Entry 2EW5 (X-ray diffraction, 2.20 A resolution); this record covers chain A.

== Chain A ==
Protein: peptide deformylase
Source organism: Helicobacter pylori
Notes: EC 3.5.1.88
UniProt: Q672W7 (Q672W7_HELPY); residue numbers follow UniProt; this construct covers 2-174
Chain sequence (181 residues; each row starts with the number of its first residue):
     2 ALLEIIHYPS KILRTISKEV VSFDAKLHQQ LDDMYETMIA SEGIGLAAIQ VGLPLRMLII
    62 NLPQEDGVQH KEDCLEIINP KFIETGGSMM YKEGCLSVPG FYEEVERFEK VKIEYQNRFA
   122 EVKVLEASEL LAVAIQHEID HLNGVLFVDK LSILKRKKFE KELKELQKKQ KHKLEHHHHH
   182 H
Disordered / not traced: 168-182
Construct notes: expression tag (175-182)
Ion coordination: Co2+: Cys96, His138, His142
Small-molecule neighbours: Y12 (4-{(1E)-3-oxo-3-[(2-phenylethyl)amino]prop-1-en-1-yl}-1,2-phenylene diacetate): Ser42, Glu43, Gly44, Ile45, Gly46, Tyr92, Glu94, Gly95, Cys96, Leu97, Pro100, Gly101, Tyr103, Leu131, Val134, Ala135, His138, Glu139

== Summary ==
Bound to chain A: compound Y12. Cys96, His138 and His142 coordinate Co2+.
Chain A is peptide deformylase (Helicobacter pylori); the structure, Structure of Helicobacter Pylori peptide
deformylase in complex with inhibitor, was determined by X-ray diffraction together with 2EW6 and 2EW7 from
the same study.
